PDB entry 6NTU | X-ray diffraction, 1.80 A resolution | chain A

[Chain A]
Name: Poly [ADP-ribose] polymerase 1
From: Homo sapiens
Notes: EC 2.4.2.30, 2.4.2.-; fragment: ADP-ribosyltransferase (ART) domain
UniProtKB: P09874 (PARP1_HUMAN); residue numbers follow UniProt; this construct covers 788-1012
Chain sequence (271 residues; numbered 742 to 1012; the number before each row is that of its first residue):
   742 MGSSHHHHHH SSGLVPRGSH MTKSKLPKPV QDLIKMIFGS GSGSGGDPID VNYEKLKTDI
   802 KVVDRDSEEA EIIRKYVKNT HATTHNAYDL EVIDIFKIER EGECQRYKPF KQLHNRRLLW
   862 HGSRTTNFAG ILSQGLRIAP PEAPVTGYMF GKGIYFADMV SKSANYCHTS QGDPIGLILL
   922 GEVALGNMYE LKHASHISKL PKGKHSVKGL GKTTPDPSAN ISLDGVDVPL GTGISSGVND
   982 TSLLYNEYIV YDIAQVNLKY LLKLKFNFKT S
Not modelled in the structure: 742-763, 781-786, 1011-1012
Differences from the reference sequence: initiating methionine (742); expression tag (743-787)
UniProt features mapped onto this chain:
  - active site: Glu-988 (For poly [ADP-ribose] polymerase activity)
  - binding site (NAD(+)): His-862 to Ser-864, Gly-871, Arg-878, Ser-904
Small-molecule neighbours: L1S (methyl 2-{4-[4-(7-carbamoyl-1H-benzimidazol-2-yl)benzene-1-carbonyl]piperazin-1-yl}pyrimidine-5-carboxylate): Trp-861, His-862, Gly-863, Thr-887, Gly-888, Tyr-889, Tyr-896, Phe-897, Ala-898, Lys-903, Ser-904, Tyr-907, Glu-988

[Summary]
Bound to chain A: compound L1S. UniProt lists active-site residue Glu-988 and 6 NAD+-binding residues.
Chain A is Poly [ADP-ribose] polymerase 1 (Homo sapiens); the structure, Crystal Structure of human PARP-1 ART
domain bound to inhibitor UKTT-15, was determined by X-ray diffraction together with 6VKK, 6VKO and 6VKQ from
the same study.
